PDB entry 5U57 | X-ray diffraction, 2.73 A resolution | chains A and D of the 4 polymer chains in the assembly

# Chain A (and D)
Name: (S)-2-hydroxypropylphosphonic acid epoxidase
Organism: Pseudomonas syringae
Notes: EC 1.11.1.23; chain D of this document is another copy of the same molecule, construct and numbering; everything in this record applies to it too
UniProt: Q9JN69 (HPPE_PSESX); numbering as in UniProt (aligned over 1-190)
Sequence (190 residues; numbered 1 to 190; the number before each row is that of its first residue):
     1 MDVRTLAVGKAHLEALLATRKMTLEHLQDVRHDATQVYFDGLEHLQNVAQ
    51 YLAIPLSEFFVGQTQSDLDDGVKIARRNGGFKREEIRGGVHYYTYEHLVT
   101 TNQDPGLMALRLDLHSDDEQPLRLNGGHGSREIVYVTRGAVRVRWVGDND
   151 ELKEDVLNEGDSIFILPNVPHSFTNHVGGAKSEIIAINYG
Ion coordination: Fe ion: H128, E132, H171 (together with (S)-2-hydroxypropylphosphonic acid)
Small-molecule neighbours: (S)-2-hydroxypropylphosphonic acid (S0H): R87, Y93, Y95, L112, N125, H128, E132, H171, F173, I184, A186
UniProt features mapped onto this chain:
  - DNA-binding region: R20 to D40 (H-T-H motif)
  - binding site (substrate): R87, Y95, N125 to H128, E132
  - binding site (Fe cation): H128, E132, H171

# Chain A / chain D interface
Pairs across the interface (53; chain A residue first):
  M1(A) - E43(D)
  V3(A) - G41(D)
  V3(A) - L42(D)
  R4(A) - D2(D)  salt bridge
  R4(A) - V3(D)
  R4(A) - R4(D)
  L6(A) - L42(D)  hydrophobic
  T19(A) - M108(D)
  R20(A) - H97(D)  hydrogen bond (backbone-side chain)
  R20(A) - T100(D)
  R20(A) - L107(D)  hydrogen bond (side chain-backbone)
  R20(A) - M108(D)
  K21(A) - F81(D)
  K21(A) - R83(D)  hydrogen bond (backbone-side chain)
  K21(A) - Y95(D)
  K21(A) - L110(D)
  L42(A) - L6(D)  hydrophobic
  A53(A) - T100(D)
  A53(A) - T101(D)
  A53(A) - N102(D)  hydrogen bond (backbone-backbone)
  I54(A) - N102(D)
  P55(A) - T64(D)
  P55(A) - N102(D)
  P55(A) - P105(D)
  L56(A) - F60(D)  hydrophobic
  L56(A) - T64(D)  hydrogen bond (backbone-side chain)
  S57(A) - F60(D)
  S57(A) - V61(D)
  E58(A) - P105(D)
  F60(A) - L56(D)  hydrophobic
  F60(A) - S57(D)
  F60(A) - F60(D)  hydrophobic
  V61(A) - S57(D)
  T64(A) - P55(D)
  T64(A) - L56(D)  hydrogen bond (side chain-backbone)
  F81(A) - K21(D)
  F81(A) - M22(D)  hydrophobic
  F81(A) - H26(D)
  F81(A) - Y51(D)
  R83(A) - K21(D)  hydrogen bond (side chain-backbone)
  R83(A) - M22(D)
  R83(A) - H26(D)
  H97(A) - R20(D)  hydrogen bond (side chain-backbone)
  H97(A) - M22(D)
  T100(A) - A53(D)
  T101(A) - R20(D)
  T101(A) - A53(D)
  N102(A) - A53(D)
  P105(A) - R20(D)  hydrogen bond (backbone-side chain)
  L107(A) - R20(D)  hydrogen bond (backbone-side chain)
  M108(A) - T19(D)
  M108(A) - R20(D)
  L110(A) - K21(D)
Also at the interface, not in a pair above, chain A (35 interface residues in all): T5, A7, M22, H26, Y51, D67, Y95, D104
Also at the interface, not in a pair above, chain D (35 interface residues in all): D40, Q50, I54, D67

# Summary
The chain A/chain D interface involves 35 residues from each chain, with 10 hydrogen bonds and 1 salt bridge.
Polar pairs include R4(A)-D2(D), R20(A)-H97(D) and R20(A)-L107(D). Bound to chain A:
(S)-2-hydroxypropylphosphonic acid. UniProt lists 7 substrate-binding residues and 3 Fe cation-binding
residues on chain A.
Chain A and chain D are both (S)-2-hydroxypropylphosphonic acid epoxidase (Pseudomonas syringae); the
structure, Psf4 in complex with Fe2+ and (S)-2-HPP, was determined by X-ray diffraction together with 5U55,
5U58, 5U5D and 5U5G from the same study.
